Entry 8OOC (electron microscopy, 2.93 A resolution); this record covers chains E and G of the 10 polymer chains in the assembly.

== Chain E ==
Molecule: RuvB-like helicase
Organism: Thermochaetoides thermophila
Notes: EC 3.6.4.12
UniProt: G0RYC2 (G0RYC2_CHATD); residues 1-488 here = UniProt positions 1-488
Sequence (488 residues; each row starts with the number of its first residue):
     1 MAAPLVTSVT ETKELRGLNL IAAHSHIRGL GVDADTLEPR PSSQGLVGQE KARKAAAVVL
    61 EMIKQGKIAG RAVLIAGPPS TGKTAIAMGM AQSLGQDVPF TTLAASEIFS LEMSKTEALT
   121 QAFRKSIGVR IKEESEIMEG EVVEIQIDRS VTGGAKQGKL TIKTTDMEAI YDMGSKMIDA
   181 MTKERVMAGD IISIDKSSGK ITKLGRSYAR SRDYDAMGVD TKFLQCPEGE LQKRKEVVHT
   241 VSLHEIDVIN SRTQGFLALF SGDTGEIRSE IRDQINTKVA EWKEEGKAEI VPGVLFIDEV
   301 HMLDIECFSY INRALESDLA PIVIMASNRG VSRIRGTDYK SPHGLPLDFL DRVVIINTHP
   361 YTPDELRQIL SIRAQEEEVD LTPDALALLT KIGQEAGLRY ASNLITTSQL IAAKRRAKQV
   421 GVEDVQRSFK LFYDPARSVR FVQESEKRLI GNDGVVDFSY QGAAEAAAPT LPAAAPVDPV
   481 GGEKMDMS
Disordered / not traced: 1-16, 151, 461-488
Ligand contacts:
  - ADP (adenosine-5'-diphosphate), molecule 1: Ala23, His24, His26, Ile27, Gly45, Leu46, Val47, Gln49, Pro78, Pro79, Ser80, Thr81, Gly82, Lys83, Thr84, Ala85, Asn328, Tyr361, Ile369, Leu398, Arg399
  - ADP, molecule 2: Arg313, Glu316, Arg352

== Chain G ==
Molecule: Chromatin-remodeling ATPase Ino80
Organism: Thermochaetoides thermophila
Notes: EC 3.6.4.-
Sequence (1134 residues; row label = number of the first residue in the row):
   718 LELKFQSKGY NQIYDQIWRD LARKDVSKVF RLATDSYATK ASNLKKTAIL ASKEAKRWQL
   778 RTNKGTKDLQ ARAKRVMRDM MGFWKRNERE ERDLRKAAER LELENARKEE ADREAARQRR
   838 KLNFLISQTE LYSHFISKKI KTHEVERSTD HPDVATDEKD KIPEPTLNIN VPEPTGPIAP
   898 KVTDFNSLDF DNEDESALQA AAMANAQNAI AEAQKKAREF NKDETKLDED GEMNFQHPEL
   958 TEFEVAQPKL LNCQLKEYQL KGLNWLVNLY EQGINGILAD EMGLGKTVQS ISVMAYLAER
  1018 YDIWGPFLVV APASTLHNWQ QEVSKFVPDF KVLPYWGTAA DRKVLRKFWD RKHTTYKKDS
  1078 PFHVMITSYQ LVVSDVAYFQ KMKWQYMILD EAQAIKSSQS SRWKCLLGFH CRNRLLLTGT
  1138 PIQNNMQELW ALLHFIMPSL FDSHDEFSEW FSKDIESHAQ SNTKLNEDQL KRLHMILKPF
  1198 MLRRVKKHVQ KELGDKIEID VFCELSYRQR AMYQSLRNQI SIMDLIEKAT VGDNEDSATL
  1258 MNLVMQFRKV CNHPDLFERA DTSSPFFCGH FAETGSFLRE GTNVALGYST RSLVEYRLPR
  1318 LIWCDGGRLD KPGPGNLVAG FRSKYLNHMM NIWTPENIRS SLEGIENFTW LRFVDTSLQE
  1378 AYRASHTDVF ARAVDLASKQ NRLGHMQIVY DEPEDKKWTP VHALFQICER ENPKAVAEIT
  1438 TEGVLRDLMN IARVKYRELG LCRLEKAARP RASAPPIEVV CDSRSAVIER ENIMFHPAMR
  1498 KALFGPTPSE IKEASFGPRP VTLYPPRALL PAPDHDKQRF TNITVPSMAR FVTDSGKLAK
  1558 LDELLRELKE GGHRVLLYFQ MTRMIDLMEE YLTYRNYKYC RLDGSTKLED RRDTVADFQT
  1618 RPEIFIFLLS TRAGGLGINL TTADTVIFYD SDWNPTIDSQ AMDRAHRLGQ TKQVTVYRLI
  1678 TRGTIEERIR KRALQKEEVQ RVVITGTGSV DFSGRRPPEN RNRDIAMWLA DDEQAEMIER
  1738 REKELIESGE YDKIMQQRRK GGKRKRGAAN GDTVPSLEDM YHEGEGHFDD NKGSGAATPV
  1798 DADSLGRGGK RKKAGGSKKA KTTKQRLAIA DGEIDIDYKD DDDKGTDYKD DDDK
Disordered / not traced: 718-1220, 1242-1255, 1597-1851

== Interface between chain E and chain G ==
Residue-residue contacts - 78 pairs, chain E then chain G:
  Ile131(E) with Pro1316(G), hydrophobic; Leu1318(G), hydrophobic; Ile1319(G), hydrophobic
  Glu133(E) with Pro1316(G); Arg1317(G), salt bridge; Leu1318(G), hydrogen bond (side chain-backbone)
  Glu134(E) with Arg1317(G)
  Ser135(E) with Arg1317(G), hydrogen bond; Asp1479(G), hydrogen bond
  Lys176(E) with Arg1481(G)
  Lys183(E) with Ala1289(G); Tyr1305(G); Ser1306(G), hydrogen bond (backbone-side chain)
  Glu184(E) with His1287(G); Ala1289(G); Arg1308(G), salt bridge
  Arg185(E) with Ala1289(G); Glu1290(G); Thr1291(G), hydrogen bond; Glu1297(G), salt bridge; Val1301(G); Leu1303(G)
  Met187(E) with Gly1292(G); Ser1293(G)
  Asp195(E) with Asp1479(G)
  Ser197(E) with Asp1479(G), hydrogen bond (side chain-backbone); Ser1480(G); Arg1481(G), hydrogen bond (backbone-backbone)
  Ser198(E) with Cys1478(G); Asp1479(G); Ser1480(G); Val1484(G)
  Lys200(E) with Glu1312(G), salt bridge; Val1477(G)
  Lys203(E) with Glu1290(G)
  Arg206(E) with Glu1290(G)
  Asp213(E) with Ser1293(G); Arg1296(G), salt bridge
  Tyr214(E) with Gly1292(G)
  Asp215(E) with Gly1292(G); Ser1293(G), hydrogen bond; Phe1294(G), hydrogen bond (side chain-backbone); Leu1295(G)
  Ala216(E) with Thr1291(G); Gly1292(G), hydrogen bond (backbone-backbone); Ser1293(G); Phe1294(G), hydrophobic
  Met217(E) with Glu1290(G); Gly1292(G)
  His239(E) with Arg1314(G); Pro1316(G)
  Val241(E) with Leu1315(G), hydrophobic; Pro1316(G); Ile1319(G), hydrophobic
  Glu245(E) with Tyr1313(G), hydrogen bond
  Ile249(E) with Leu1315(G), hydrophobic
  Asn250(E) with Gly1324(G), hydrogen bond (side chain-backbone); Arg1325(G); Leu1326(G), hydrogen bond (side chain-backbone)
  Gln254(E) with Ile1490(G)
  Phe256(E) with Tyr1313(G), hydrophobic; Trp1320(G), hydrophobic; Ile1474(G); Glu1475(G); Val1476(G), hydrophobic
  Leu257(E) with Ile1474(G)
  Leu259(E) with Tyr1313(G)
  Phe260(E) with Tyr1313(G), hydrophobic; Ile1474(G), hydrophobic
  Ile271(E) with Leu1326(G)
  Gln274(E) with Leu1326(G); Arg1339(G)
  Ile275(E) with Leu1326(G), hydrophobic
  Lys278(E) with Gly1323(G), hydrogen bond (side chain-backbone); Leu1326(G); Asn1333(G)
  Trp282(E) with Leu1318(G); Gly1324(G)
Also at the interface, not in a pair above, chain E (41 interface residues in all): Thr182, Arg210, Val237, Ile246, Thr253, Lys287
Also at the interface, not in a pair above, chain G (44 interface residues in all): Ala1302, Gly1304, Val1311, Met1491

== In short ==
41 residues of chain E face 44 of chain G across their interface; the contacts include 14 hydrogen bonds and 5
salt bridges. Polar contacts include Glu133(E)-Arg1317(G), Glu184(E)-Arg1308(G) and Arg185(E)-Glu1297(G).
Bound to chain E: ADP.
Here chain E is RuvB-like helicase and chain G is Chromatin-remodeling ATPase Ino80, both from
Thermochaetoides thermophila. Entry 8OOC (CryoEM Structure INO80core Hexasome complex Rvb core refinement
state1) was determined by electron microscopy, deposited together with 8OO7, 8OO9, 8OOA, 8OOF, 8OOP, 8OOR,
8OOS and 8OOT.
